Entry 3E1W (X-ray diffraction, 2.60 A resolution); this record covers chains A and B.

== Chain A (and B) ==
Name: Carbonic anhydrase 2
Source organism: Haemophilus influenzae
Notes: EC 4.2.1.1; chain B of this document is another copy of the same molecule, construct and numbering; everything in this record applies to it too
UniProtKB: P45148 (CAN_HAEIN); residue numbers follow UniProt; this construct covers 1-229
Sequence (229 residues; row label = number of the first residue in the row):
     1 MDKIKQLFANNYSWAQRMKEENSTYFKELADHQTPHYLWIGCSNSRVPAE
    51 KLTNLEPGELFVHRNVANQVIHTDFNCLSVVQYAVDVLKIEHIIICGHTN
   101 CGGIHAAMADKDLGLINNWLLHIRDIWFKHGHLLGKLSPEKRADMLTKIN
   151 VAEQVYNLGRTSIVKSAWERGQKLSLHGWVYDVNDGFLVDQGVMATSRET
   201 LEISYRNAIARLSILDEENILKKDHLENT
Not modelled in the structure: 1-33, 216-229
Construct notes: engineered mutation N44 (Asp in P45148)
Bound ions: Zn2+: C42, H98, C101
UniProt features mapped onto this chain:
  - binding site (Zn(2+)): C42, H98, C101
What the authors report for this chain:
  - contacts within the chain: N44-R64 (hydrogen bond)
  - mutagenesis - D44N: abolished catalytic activity
  - allosteric site: W39

== How chain A and chain B interact ==
Contacting residue pairs - 81 pairs, chain A then chain B:
  P35(A) - S45(B)
  S43(A) - F61(B)
  S43(A) - V62(B)  hydrogen bond (side chain-backbone)
  S43(A) - V80(B)
  N44(A) - F61(B)
  S45(A) - P35(B)
  S45(A) - G58(B)  hydrogen bond (backbone-backbone)
  S45(A) - E59(B)
  S45(A) - L60(B)
  S45(A) - F61(B)
  P48(A) - E50(B)
  E50(A) - P48(B)
  K51(A) - E50(B)
  K51(A) - P57(B)
  P57(A) - R46(B)
  P57(A) - K51(B)
  G58(A) - S45(B)  hydrogen bond (backbone-side chain)
  L60(A) - S43(B)
  L60(A) - S45(B)  hydrogen bond (backbone-backbone)
  F61(A) - S43(B)
  F61(A) - N44(B)
  V62(A) - S43(B)  hydrogen bond (backbone-side chain)
  V62(A) - R64(B)
  H63(A) - H63(B)
  H63(A) - R64(B)  hydrogen bond (side chain-backbone)
  H63(A) - N76(B)  hydrogen bond
  R64(A) - E50(B)  salt bridge
  R64(A) - V62(B)
  R64(A) - H63(B)  hydrogen bond (backbone-side chain)
  R64(A) - R64(B)
  N65(A) - N76(B)
  N65(A) - V80(B)
  V66(A) - S79(B)
  V66(A) - V80(B)  hydrophobic
  V66(A) - Y83(B)  hydrophobic
  D74(A) - D74(B)
  D74(A) - N76(B)  hydrogen bond
  F75(A) - L115(B)
  F75(A) - N118(B)
  F75(A) - W119(B)
  N76(A) - H63(B)  hydrogen bond
  N76(A) - N65(B)
  N76(A) - D74(B)  hydrogen bond
  N76(A) - N76(B)
  N76(A) - C77(B)
  N76(A) - W119(B)
  C77(A) - N76(B)
  L78(A) - L115(B)  hydrophobic
  S79(A) - V66(B)
  S79(A) - L115(B)
  S79(A) - I116(B)
  S79(A) - W119(B)
  V80(A) - S43(B)
  V80(A) - N65(B)
  V80(A) - V66(B)  hydrophobic
  Q82(A) - L113(B)
  Q82(A) - G114(B)
  Q82(A) - L115(B)  hydrogen bond (side chain-backbone)
  Q82(A) - I116(B)
  Y83(A) - G102(B)
  Y83(A) - G103(B)
  Y83(A) - I116(B)  hydrophobic
  V87(A) - L113(B)  hydrophobic
  V87(A) - I116(B)  hydrophobic
  G102(A) - Y83(B)
  L113(A) - Q82(B)
  L113(A) - V87(B)  hydrophobic
  G114(A) - Q82(B)
  L115(A) - F75(B)
  L115(A) - L78(B)  hydrophobic
  L115(A) - S79(B)  hydrogen bond (backbone-side chain)
  L115(A) - Q82(B)  hydrogen bond (backbone-side chain)
  L115(A) - I163(B)  hydrophobic
  I116(A) - S79(B)
  I116(A) - Q82(B)
  I116(A) - Y83(B)
  N118(A) - F75(B)
  W119(A) - F75(B)  hydrophobic
  W119(A) - N76(B)
  W119(A) - S79(B)
  I163(A) - L115(B)  hydrophobic
Interface residues without a listed pair, chain A (37 interface residues in all): R46, E59, G103
Interface residues without a listed pair, chain B (38 interface residues in all): A106

== Summary ==
37 residues of chain A face 38 of chain B across their interface, with 14 hydrogen bonds and 1 salt bridge.
Polar contacts include R64(A)-E50(B), S43(A)-V62(B) and G58(A)-S45(B). Curated annotation (UniProt) lists 3
Zn2+-binding residues on chain A. The paper reports that D44N of chain A abolishes catalytic activity; an
allosteric site at W39(A).
Both chains are Carbonic anhydrase 2 (Haemophilus influenzae). Entry 3E1W (H. influenzae beta-carbonic
anhydrase, variant D44N in 100 mM sodium bicarbonate) was determined by X-ray diffraction (same publication as
3E2W, 3E1V, 3E24, 3E28 and 3E2A).
